PDB entry 3JRA | X-ray diffraction, 3.11 A resolution | chains A and D of the 4 polymer chains in the assembly

[Chain A]
Name: DNA-binding protein fis
From: Escherichia coli
UniProt: P0A6R3 (FIS_ECOLI); numbering as in UniProt (aligned over 1-98)
Sequence (98 residues; each row starts with the number of its first residue):
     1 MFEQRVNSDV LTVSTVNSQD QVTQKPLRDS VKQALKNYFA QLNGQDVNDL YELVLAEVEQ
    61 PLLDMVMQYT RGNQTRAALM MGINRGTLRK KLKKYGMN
Not modelled in the structure: 1-7
Swiss-Prot annotation at these positions:
  - DNA-binding region: Gln74 to Lys93 (H-T-H motif)
  - region: Asn17 to Gly44 (Required for the stimulation of HIN-mediated recombination)

[Chain D]
Molecule: 27-nt DNA strand
Sequence (27 nucleotides; row label = number of the first residue in the row):
     1 AAATTTAGTT AAGAAATGAC CAAATTT

[Chain A / chain D interface]
Pairs across the interface (11):
  Gly72(A) with DT6(D), phosphate contact
  Asn73(A) with DT5(D), hydrogen bond to the phosphate; DT6(D), phosphate contact
  Gln74(A) with DT6(D), hydrogen bond to the phosphate; DA7(D), phosphate contact
  Thr75(A) with DT5(D), sugar contact; DT6(D), hydrogen bond to the phosphate
  Arg85(A) with DA7(D), hydrogen bond to the base; DG8(D), base contact
  Arg89(A) with DT6(D), sugar contact; DA7(D), salt bridge to the phosphate
Interface residues without a listed pair, chain A (7 interface residues in all): Arg76

[In short]
Chain A and chain D form an interface of 7 and 4 residues respectively, with 4 hydrogen bonds and 1 salt
bridge. Polar pairs include Arg85(A)-DA7(D), Asn73(A)-DT5(D) and Gln74(A)-DT6(D).
Here chain A is DNA-binding protein fis (Escherichia coli) and chain D is a 27-nt DNA strand. Entry 3JRA
(Crystal structure of Fis bound to 27bp non consensus sequence DNA F6) was determined by X-ray diffraction
(same publication as 3IV5, 3JR9, 3JRB, 3JRC, 3JRD, 3JRE and 4 further entries).
